4KI7 - chains C and H of the 12 polymer chains in the assembly; structure by X-ray diffraction, 2.80 A resolution.

# Chain C (and H)
Name: 3-dehydroquinate dehydratase
Organism: Mycobacterium tuberculosis
Notes: EC 4.2.1.10; chain H of this document is another copy of the same molecule, construct and numbering; everything in this record applies to it too
Reference sequence: P0A4Z6 (AROQ_MYCTU); residues 0-146 here correspond to UniProt positions 1-147 (UniProt number = residue number + 1)
Amino-acid sequence (153 residues; each row starts with the number of its first residue; numbers below 1 keep their minus sign (Leu-6 is residue -6)):
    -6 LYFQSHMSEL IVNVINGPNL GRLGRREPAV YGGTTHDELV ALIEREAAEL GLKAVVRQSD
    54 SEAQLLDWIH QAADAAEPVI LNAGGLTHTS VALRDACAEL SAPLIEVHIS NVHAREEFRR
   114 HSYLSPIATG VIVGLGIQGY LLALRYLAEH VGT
Not modelled in the structure: -6 to 2, 144-146
Sequence notes: expression tag (-6 to -1)
Ligand contacts: 3-hydroxy-5-(3-nitrophenoxy)benzoic acid (1R2): Pro11, Asn12, Leu13, Arg15, Leu16, Glu20, Tyr24, Asn75, Gly77, Gly78, His81, His101, Ile102, Ser103, Val105, Arg108, Arg112

# Interface between chain C and chain H
Pairs across the interface - 45 pairs, chain C then chain H:
  Asn104(C) - Ser118(H)  hydrogen bond (side chain-backbone)
  Asn104(C) - Ala121(H)  hydrogen bond (side chain-backbone)
  Asn104(C) - Thr122(H)
  His106(C) - Ser118(H)
  His106(C) - Pro119(H)
  Ala107(C) - Pro119(H)
  Arg113(C) - His114(H)
  Arg113(C) - Ser115(H)  hydrogen bond (side chain-backbone)
  Arg113(C) - Pro119(H)
  His114(C) - Arg113(H)
  Ser115(C) - Arg113(H)  hydrogen bond (backbone-side chain)
  Ser118(C) - Asn104(H)  hydrogen bond (backbone-side chain)
  Ser118(C) - His106(H)
  Pro119(C) - His106(H)
  Pro119(C) - Ala107(H)
  Pro119(C) - Arg113(H)
  Ala121(C) - Asn104(H)  hydrogen bond (backbone-side chain)
  Thr122(C) - Asn104(H)
  Thr122(C) - Gly127(H)
  Gly123(C) - Val126(H)
  Gly123(C) - Gly127(H)
  Gly123(C) - Leu128(H)
  Val124(C) - Val124(H)
  Val124(C) - Ile125(H)
  Val124(C) - Val126(H)  hydrogen bond (backbone-backbone)
  Ile125(C) - Val124(H)
  Ile125(C) - Leu128(H)  hydrophobic
  Val126(C) - Gly123(H)
  Val126(C) - Val124(H)  hydrogen bond (backbone-backbone)
  Gly127(C) - Thr122(H)
  Gly127(C) - Gly123(H)
  Leu128(C) - Gly123(H)
  Leu128(C) - Ile125(H)  hydrophobic
  Leu128(C) - Tyr139(H)
  Gln131(C) - Arg138(H)
  Gln131(C) - Tyr139(H)
  Gln131(C) - Glu142(H)
  Leu135(C) - Leu135(H)
  Arg138(C) - Gln131(H)
  Arg138(C) - Leu135(H)
  Arg138(C) - Arg138(H)
  Tyr139(C) - Leu128(H)
  Tyr139(C) - Gln131(H)
  Tyr139(C) - Leu135(H)  hydrophobic
  Glu142(C) - Gln131(H)  hydrogen bond
Interface residues without a listed pair, chain C (23 interface residues in all): Ile98, His143
Interface residues without a listed pair, chain H (22 interface residues in all): Ile98

# Overview
The interface between chain C and chain H involves 23 residues on one side and 22 on the other; the contacts
include 9 hydrogen bonds. Polar pairs include Asn104(C)-Ser118(H), Asn104(C)-Ala121(H) and
Arg113(C)-Ser115(H). Bound to chain C: 3-hydroxy-5-(3-nitrophenoxy)benzoic acid.
Both chains are 3-dehydroquinate dehydratase (Mycobacterium tuberculosis). Entry 4KI7 (Design and structural
analysis of aromatic inhibitors of type II dehydroquinase from Mycobacterium tuberculosis - compound ...) was
determined by X-ray diffraction together with 4KIJ, 4KIU and 4KIW from the same study.
